8SYO - chains A and C of the 3 polymer chains in the assembly; structure by electron microscopy, 2.94 A resolution.

== Chain A ==
Name: VPS35 endosomal protein-sorting factor-like
From: Homo sapiens
UniProtKB: Q7Z3J2 (VP35L_HUMAN); numbering as in UniProt (aligned over 1-963)
Sequence (963 residues; each row starts with the number of its first residue):
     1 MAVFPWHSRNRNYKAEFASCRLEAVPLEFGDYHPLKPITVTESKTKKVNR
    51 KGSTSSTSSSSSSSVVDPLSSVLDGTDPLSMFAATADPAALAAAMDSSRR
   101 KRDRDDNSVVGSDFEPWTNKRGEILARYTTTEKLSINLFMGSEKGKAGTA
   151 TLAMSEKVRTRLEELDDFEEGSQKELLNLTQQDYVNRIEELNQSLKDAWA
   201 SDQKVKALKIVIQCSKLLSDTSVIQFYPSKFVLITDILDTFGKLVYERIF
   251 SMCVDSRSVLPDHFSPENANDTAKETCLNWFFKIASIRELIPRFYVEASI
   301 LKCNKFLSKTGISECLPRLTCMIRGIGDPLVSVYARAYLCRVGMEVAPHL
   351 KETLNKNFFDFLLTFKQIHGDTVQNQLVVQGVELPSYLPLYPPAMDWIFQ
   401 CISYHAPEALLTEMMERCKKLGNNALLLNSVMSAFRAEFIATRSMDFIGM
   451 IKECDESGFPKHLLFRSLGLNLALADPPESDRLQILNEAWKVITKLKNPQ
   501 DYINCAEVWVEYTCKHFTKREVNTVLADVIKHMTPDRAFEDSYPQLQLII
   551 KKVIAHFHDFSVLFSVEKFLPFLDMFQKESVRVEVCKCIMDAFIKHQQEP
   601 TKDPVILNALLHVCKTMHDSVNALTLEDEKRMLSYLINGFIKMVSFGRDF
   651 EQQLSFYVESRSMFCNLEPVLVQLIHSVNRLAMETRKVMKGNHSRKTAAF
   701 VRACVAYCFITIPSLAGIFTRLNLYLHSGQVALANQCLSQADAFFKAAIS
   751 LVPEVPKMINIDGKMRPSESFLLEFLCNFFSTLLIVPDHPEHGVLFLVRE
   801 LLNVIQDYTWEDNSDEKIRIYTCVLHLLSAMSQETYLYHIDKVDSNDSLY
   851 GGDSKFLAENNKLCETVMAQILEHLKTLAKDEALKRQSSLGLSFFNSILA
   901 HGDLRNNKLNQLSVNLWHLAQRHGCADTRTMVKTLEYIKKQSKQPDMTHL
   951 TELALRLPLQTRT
Not modelled in the structure: 1-2, 38-109, 140-174, 255-267, 925-963
UniProt features mapped onto this chain:
  - modified residue: Ser-265 (Phosphoserine)
  - natural variant: Ala-830 (A830T: In RTSC3)
What the authors report for this chain:
  - contacts within the chain: Trp-6/Leu-825, Arg-11/Glu-16 (salt bridge), Trp-6/Leu-828, Trp-6/Ser-829, Trp-6/Cys-864, Trp-6/Met-868, Trp-6/Ile-898, Trp-6/Gly-902
  - mutagenesis - W6D, S829E, G902E: abolished binding to Vacuolar protein sorting-associated protein 29
  - mutagenesis - W6D, S829E, G902E: unchanged binding to Vacuolar protein sorting-associated protein 26C (chain C)
  - mutagenesis - W6D, S829E, G902E: abolished binding to CCC components
  - disease-associated variants - G902E: abolished binding to Vacuolar protein sorting-associated protein 29
  - disease-associated variants - G902E: unchanged binding to Vacuolar protein sorting-associated protein 26C (chain C)
  - disease-associated variants - G902E: abolished binding to CCC components
  - disease-associated variants - G325E: abolished binding to Vacuolar protein sorting-associated protein 26C (chain C)
  - disease-associated variants - G325E: unchanged binding to Vacuolar protein sorting-associated protein 29
  - disease-associated variants - G325E: unchanged binding to CCC components
  - mutagenesis - W6D, S829E: decreased localization
  - disease-associated variants - G902E: decreased localization
  - disease-associated variants - G325E: unchanged localization
  - mutagenesis - A703W: abolished binding to CCC complex and DENND10
  - mutagenesis - G325E, A703W: unchanged binding to Vacuolar protein sorting-associated protein 29
  - mutagenesis - S739W: decreased binding to CCC complex and DENND10
  - mutagenesis - G325E: abolished binding to Vacuolar protein sorting-associated protein 26C (chain C)
  - mutagenesis - G325E: unchanged binding to CCC components

== Chain C ==
Name: Vacuolar protein sorting-associated protein 26C
From: Homo sapiens
UniProtKB: O14972 (VP26C_HUMAN); residue numbers follow UniProt; this construct covers 1-297
Sequence (297 residues; each row starts with the number of its first residue):
     1 MGTALDIKIKRANKVYHAGEVLSGVVVISSKDSVQHQGVSLTMEGTVNLQ
    51 LSAKSVGVFEAFYNSVKPIQIINSTIEMVKPGKFPSGKTEIPFEFPLHLK
   101 GNKVLYETYHGVFVNIQYTLRCDMKRSLLAKDLTKTCEFIVHSAPQKGKF
   151 TPSPVDFTITPETLQNVKERALLPKFLLRGHLNSTNCVITQPLTGELVVE
   201 SSEAAIRSVELQLVRVETCGCAEGYARDATEIQNIQIADGDVCRGLSVPI
   251 YMVFPRLFTCPTLETTNFKVEFEVNIVVLLHPDHLITENFPLKLCRI
Not modelled in the structure: 1-2, 30-37, 57-60, 82-85, 128-131, 223-224

== Interface between chain A and chain C ==
Residue-residue contacts (41; chain A residue first):
  Asp-271(A) / Ala-12(C)
  Glu-275(A) / Asn-13(C)
  Glu-275(A) / Arg-256(C)  salt bridge
  Asn-279(A) / Arg-256(C)  hydrogen bond
  Phe-282(A) / Val-253(C)  hydrophobic
  Phe-282(A) / Phe-254(C)
  Phe-282(A) / Arg-256(C)
  Ala-285(A) / Ile-235(C)
  Ala-285(A) / Val-253(C)  hydrophobic
  Ser-286(A) / Gln-233(C)
  Arg-288(A) / Glu-210(C)  salt bridge
  Arg-288(A) / Asn-234(C)
  Arg-288(A) / Ile-235(C)
  Arg-288(A) / Gln-236(C)  hydrogen bond (backbone-backbone)
  Glu-289(A) / Gln-236(C)
  Leu-290(A) / Gln-236(C)  hydrogen bond (backbone-side chain)
  Leu-290(A) / Ile-237(C)
  Ile-291(A) / Asp-239(C)
  Arg-293(A) / Ile-235(C)
  Arg-293(A) / Gln-236(C)  hydrogen bond (side chain-backbone)
  Arg-318(A) / Tyr-251(C)
  Cys-321(A) / Pro-249(C)
  Met-322(A) / Pro-249(C)
  Arg-324(A) / Val-242(C)
  Arg-324(A) / Leu-246(C)
  Arg-324(A) / Ser-247(C)  hydrogen bond
  Gly-325(A) / Ile-237(C)
  Gly-325(A) / Ala-238(C)
  Gly-325(A) / Asp-239(C)  hydrogen bond (backbone-backbone)
  Gly-325(A) / Val-242(C)
  Gly-325(A) / Val-248(C)
  Ile-326(A) / Asp-239(C)
  Gly-327(A) / Asp-239(C)  hydrogen bond (backbone-backbone)
  Gly-327(A) / Gly-240(C)
  Gly-327(A) / Asp-241(C)
  Leu-363(A) / Leu-246(C)  hydrophobic
  Thr-364(A) / Cys-243(C)
  Gln-367(A) / Asp-241(C)  hydrogen bond (side chain-backbone)
  Gln-367(A) / Val-242(C)
  Gln-367(A) / Cys-243(C)  hydrogen bond
  Thr-372(A) / Asp-241(C)  hydrogen bond
Also at the interface, not in a pair above, chain A (26 interface residues in all): Thr-272, Leu-278, Ile-287, Asp-328
Interface features reported in the paper:
  - interface residues, chain A: Glu-275(A), Asn-279(A), Ser-286(A), Arg-288(A), Glu-289(A), Arg-293(A), Gln-367(A), Thr-372(A)
  - interface residues, chain C: Glu-210(C), Gln-233(C), Asn-234(C), Gln-236(C), Asp-241(C), Arg-256(C)

== In short ==
Chain A and chain C form an interface of 26 and 22 residues respectively; the contacts include 10 hydrogen
bonds and 2 salt bridges. Among the polar pairs are Glu-275(A)/Arg-256(C), Arg-288(A)/Glu-210(C) and
Asn-279(A)/Arg-256(C). The paper reports that W6D, S829E and G902E of chain A abolish binding to Vacuolar
protein sorting-associated protein 29; interface residues Glu-275(A), Asn-279(A) and Glu-210(C) among others;
6 substitutions were tested in all.
Chain A is VPS35 endosomal protein-sorting factor-like and chain C is Vacuolar protein sorting-associated
protein 26C, both from Homo sapiens; the structure, Human Retriever VPS35L/VPS29/VPS26C Complex (Composite
Map), was determined by electron microscopy, deposited together with 8SYM and 8SYN.
